PDB entry 2J5I | X-ray diffraction, 1.80 A resolution | chains B and D of the 6 polymer chains in the assembly

# Chain B (and D)
Name: P-hydroxycinnamoyl CoA hydratase/lyase
Organism: Pseudomonas fluorescens
Notes: EC 4.2.1.101; chain D of this document is another copy of the same molecule, construct and numbering; everything in this record applies to it too
UniProtKB: O69762 (O69762_PSEFL); numbering as in UniProt (aligned over 1-276)
Amino-acid sequence (276 residues; each row starts with the number of its first residue):
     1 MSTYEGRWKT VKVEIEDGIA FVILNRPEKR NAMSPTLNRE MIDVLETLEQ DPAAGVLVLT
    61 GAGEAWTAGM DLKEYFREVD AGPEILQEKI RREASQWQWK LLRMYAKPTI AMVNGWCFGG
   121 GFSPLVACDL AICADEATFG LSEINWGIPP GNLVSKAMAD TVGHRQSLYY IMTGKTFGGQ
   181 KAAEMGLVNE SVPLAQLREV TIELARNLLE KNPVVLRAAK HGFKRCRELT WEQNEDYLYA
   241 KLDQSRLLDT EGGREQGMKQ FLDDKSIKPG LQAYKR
Unresolved in the structure: 1-5, 251-276 (chain D: 1-3, 252-276)
Curated features (UniProtKB/Swiss-Prot):
  - binding site (acetyl-CoA): Lys-29, Ala-68, Met-70, Leu-72, Gly-120, Ser-142, Trp-146
  - binding site (vanillin): Tyr-75, Gly-151, Tyr-239
  - mutagenesis: Ser-123 (S123A: Reduced kcat compared to wild-type but not markerdly), Glu-143 (E143A: Abolishes catalytic activity), Tyr-239 (Y239F: Increased KM for feruloyl-CoA but retains a significant amount of catalytic activity with a kcat 10 times less than that of the wild-type)
What the authors report for this chain:
  - self-association interface (contacts with another copy of this molecule); pairs are residue here / residue on that copy: Glu-49/Arg-92, Trp-231/Asp-160 (hydrogen bond), Glu-235/Lys-100 (salt bridge), Glu-235/Ser-95 (hydrogen bond), Asp-236/Lys-241, Tyr-239/Asn-152 (hydrogen bond)
  - specificity-determining residues: Tyr-239 (from molecular simulation)

# Chain B / chain D interface
Contacting residue pairs (30):
  Glu-46(B) / Arg-92(D)  salt bridge
  Glu-49(B) / Ile-85(D)
  Glu-49(B) / Lys-89(D)
  Glu-49(B) / Arg-92(D)  salt bridge
  Gln-50(B) / Ile-85(D)
  Gln-50(B) / Leu-86(D)
  Gln-50(B) / Lys-89(D)
  Glu-84(B) / Val-214(D)
  Glu-84(B) / Arg-217(D)  salt bridge
  Glu-84(B) / Leu-248(D)
  Ile-85(B) / Glu-49(D)
  Ile-85(B) / Gln-50(D)
  Ile-85(B) / Ala-106(D)  hydrophobic
  Ile-85(B) / Arg-217(D)
  Leu-86(B) / Gln-50(D)
  Gln-87(B) / Leu-248(D)
  Glu-88(B) / Arg-217(D)  salt bridge
  Lys-89(B) / Glu-49(D)
  Lys-89(B) / Gln-50(D)
  Arg-92(B) / Glu-49(D)  salt bridge
  Arg-92(B) / Leu-101(D)
  Leu-101(B) / Arg-92(D)
  Ala-106(B) / Ile-85(D)  hydrophobic
  Lys-107(B) / Ile-85(D)
  Val-214(B) / Glu-84(D)
  Arg-217(B) / Glu-84(D)  salt bridge
  Arg-217(B) / Ile-85(D)
  Arg-217(B) / Glu-88(D)  salt bridge
  Leu-248(B) / Glu-84(D)
  Leu-248(B) / Gln-87(D)
Also at the interface, not in a pair above, chain B (18 interface residues in all): Arg-91, Gln-244
Also at the interface, not in a pair above, chain D (16 interface residues in all): Arg-91, Gln-244

# Summary
The interface between chain B and chain D involves 18 residues on one side and 16 on the other, with 7 salt
bridges. Among the polar pairs are Glu-46(B)/Arg-92(D), Glu-49(B)/Arg-92(D) and Glu-84(B)/Arg-217(D). From the
paper: the specificity determinant Tyr-239(B); a self-association interface involving Glu-49(B), Arg-92(B) and
Trp-231(B) among others.
Chain B and chain D are both P-hydroxycinnamoyl CoA hydratase/lyase (Pseudomonas fluorescens); the structure,
Crystal Structure of Hydroxycinnamoyl-CoA Hydratase-Lyase, was determined by X-ray diffraction.
